PDB entry 3E3Y | X-ray diffraction, 2.13 A resolution | chains A and F of the 4 polymer chains in the assembly

# Chain A
Name: Type-2 restriction enzyme HindII
Source organism: Haemophilus influenzae
Notes: EC 3.1.21.4
Reference sequence: P44413 (T2D2_HAEIN); numbering as in UniProt (aligned over 2-258)
Chain sequence (257 residues; each row starts with the number of its first residue):
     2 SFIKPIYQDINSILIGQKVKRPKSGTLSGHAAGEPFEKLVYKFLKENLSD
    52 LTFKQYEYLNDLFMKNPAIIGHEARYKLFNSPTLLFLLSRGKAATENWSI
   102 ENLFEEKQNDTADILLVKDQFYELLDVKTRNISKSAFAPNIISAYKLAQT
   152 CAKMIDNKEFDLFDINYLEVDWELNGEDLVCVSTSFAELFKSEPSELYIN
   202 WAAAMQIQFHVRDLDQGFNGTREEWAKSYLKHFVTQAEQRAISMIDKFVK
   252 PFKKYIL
Disordered / not traced: 23-36, 109
Differences from the reference sequence: conflict Asn67 (Lys in P44413); engineered mutation Phe138 (Gln in P44413)
Bound ions: Ca2+: Asp114, Asp127, Val128 (shared with DA8(F), DA9(F) of chain F); Na+ site 1: Asp114 (shared with DT7(F), DA8(F) of chain F); Na+ site 2: Asp127, Ile142 (shared with DA8(F) of chain F)

# Chain F
Molecule: 14-nt DNA strand
Sequence (14 nucleotides; row label = number of the first residue in the row):
     1 GCCGGTTAACCGGC
Bound ions: Na+ site 1: DT7, DA8 (shared with Asp114(A) of chain A); Ca2+: DA8, DA9 (shared with Asp114(A), Asp127(A), Val128(A) of chain A); Na+ site 2: DA8 (shared with Asp127(A), Ile142(A) of chain A)

# Interface between chain A and chain F
Residue-residue contacts (40; chain A residue first):
  Asn110(A) - DG5(F)  base contact
  Asn110(A) - DT6(F)  sugar contact
  Asn110(A) - DT7(F)  sugar contact
  Asp111(A) - DT7(F)  sugar contact
  Thr112(A) - DT7(F)  phosphate contact
  Asp114(A) - DA8(F)  phosphate contact
  Asp127(A) - DA8(F)  phosphate contact
  Val128(A) - DA9(F)  phosphate contact
  Lys129(A) - DA8(F)  salt bridge to the phosphate
  Lys129(A) - DA9(F)  salt bridge to the phosphate
  Thr130(A) - DA9(F)  hydrogen bond to the phosphate
  Thr130(A) - DC10(F)  phosphate contact
  Arg131(A) - DC10(F)  phosphate contact
  Asn132(A) - DC10(F)  hydrogen bond to the phosphate
  Ser136(A) - DC11(F)  base contact
  Ser136(A) - DG12(F)  hydrogen bond to the base
  Ala137(A) - DC11(F)  hydrogen bond to the base
  Phe138(A) - DC10(F)  stacking on the base
  Phe138(A) - DC11(F)  stacking on the base
  Ala139(A) - DC10(F)  hydrogen bond to the base
  Pro140(A) - DA9(F)  base contact
  Pro140(A) - DC10(F)  base contact
  Asn141(A) - DT7(F)  base contact
  Asn141(A) - DA8(F)  base contact
  Asn141(A) - DA9(F)  hydrogen bond to the base
  Ile143(A) - DT7(F)  phosphate contact
  Ser144(A) - DT6(F)  hydrogen bond to the phosphate
  Ser144(A) - DT7(F)  hydrogen bond to the phosphate
  Tyr146(A) - DG5(F)  phosphate contact
  Lys147(A) - DT6(F)  hydrogen bond to the phosphate
  Lys147(A) - DT7(F)  salt bridge to the phosphate
  Trp173(A) - DC10(F)  phosphate contact
  Ala205(A) - DT6(F)  base contact
  Ala205(A) - DT7(F)  base contact
  Met206(A) - DG5(F)  sugar contact
  Met206(A) - DT6(F)  phosphate contact
  Gln207(A) - DT6(F)  sugar contact
  Gln207(A) - DT7(F)  hydrogen bond to the phosphate
  Gln209(A) - DA9(F)  base contact
  Gln209(A) - DC10(F)  base contact
Also at the interface, not in a pair above, chain A (29 interface residues in all): Lys135, Ile142, Gln150, Ala204

# Overview
29 residues of chain A and 8 residues of chain F are in contact, with 10 hydrogen bonds, 3 salt bridges and 2
aromatic stacking contacts. Among the polar pairs are Ser136(A)-DG12(F), Ala137(A)-DC11(F) and
Ala139(A)-DC10(F). Asp114(A), Asp127(A), Val128(A), DA8(F) and DA9(F) coordinate Ca2+.
Chain A is Type-2 restriction enzyme HindII (Haemophilus influenzae) and chain F is a 14-nt DNA strand; the
structure, Q138F HincII bound to GTTAAC and cocrystallized with 5 mM Ca2+, was determined by X-ray diffraction
(same publication as 3E40, 3E41, 3E42, 3E43, 3E44 and 3E45).
